Entry 7S77 (X-ray diffraction, 2.80 A resolution); this record covers chain A.

== Chain A ==
Name: Phosphoglucomutase-1
Source organism: Homo sapiens
Notes: EC 5.4.2.2
Reference sequence: P36871 (PGM1_HUMAN); residue numbers follow UniProt; this construct covers 1-562
Amino-acid sequence (585 residues; each row starts with the number of its first residue; numbers below 1 keep their minus sign (Met-22 is residue -22)):
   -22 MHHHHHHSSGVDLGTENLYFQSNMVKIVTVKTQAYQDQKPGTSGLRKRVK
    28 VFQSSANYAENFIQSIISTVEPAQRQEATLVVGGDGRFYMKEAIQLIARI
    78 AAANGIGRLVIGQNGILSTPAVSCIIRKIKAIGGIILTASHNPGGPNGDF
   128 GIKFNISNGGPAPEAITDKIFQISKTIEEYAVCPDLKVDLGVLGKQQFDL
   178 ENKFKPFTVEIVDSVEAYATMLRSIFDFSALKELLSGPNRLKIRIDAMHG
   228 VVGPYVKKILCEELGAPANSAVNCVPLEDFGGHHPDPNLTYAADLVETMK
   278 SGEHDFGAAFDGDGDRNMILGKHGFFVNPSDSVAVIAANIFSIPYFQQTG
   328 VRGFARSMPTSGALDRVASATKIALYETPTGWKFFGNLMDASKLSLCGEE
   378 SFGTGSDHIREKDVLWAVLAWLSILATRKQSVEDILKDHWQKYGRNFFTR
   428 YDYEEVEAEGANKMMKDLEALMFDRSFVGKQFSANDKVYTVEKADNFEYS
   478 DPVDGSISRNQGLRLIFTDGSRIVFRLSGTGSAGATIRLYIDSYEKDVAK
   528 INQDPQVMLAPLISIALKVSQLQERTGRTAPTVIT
Not modelled in the structure: -22 to -1, 122-124, 258-266, 507-509
Differences from the reference sequence: initiating methionine (-22); expression tag (-21 to 0); engineered mutation Val391 (Gly in P36871)
Curated features (UniProtKB/Swiss-Prot):
  - active site: Ser117 (Phosphoserine intermediate)
  - binding site (alpha-D-glucose 1,6-bisphosphate): Arg23, Ser117, Asp292, Arg293, Thr357, Glu376, Ser378, Lys389
  - binding site (Mg(2+)): Ser117, Asp288, Asp290, Asp292
  - modified residue: Met1 (N-acetylmethionine), Lys16 (N6-acetyllysine), Thr115 (Phosphothreonine), Ser117 (Phosphoserine), Ser134 (Phosphoserine), Thr185 (Phosphothreonine), Ser201 (Phosphoserine), Ser206 (Phosphoserine), Ser213 (Phosphoserine), Lys349 (N6-acetyllysine), Tyr353 (Phosphotyrosine), Ser369 (Phosphoserine), Ser378 (Phosphoserine), Lys419 (N6-succinyllysine), Thr467 (Phosphothreonine), Ser477 (Phosphoserine), Ser485 (Phosphoserine), Ser505 (Phosphoserine), Thr507 (Phosphothreonine), Ser509 (Phosphoserine) and 1 more in UniProt
  - natural variant: Thr19 (T19A: In CDG1T), Asn38 (N38Y: In CDG1T), Gln41 (Q41R: In CDG1T), Asp62 (D62H: In CDG1T), Lys68 (K68M: In allele PGM1*7+, allele PGM1*7-, allele PGM1*3+ and allele PGM1*3-), Thr115 (T115A: In CDG1T), Gly121 (G121R: In CDG1T), Arg221 (R221C: In allele PGM1*2+, allele PGM1*2-, allele PGM1*3+ and allele PGM1*3-), Asp263 (D263G: In CDG1T; D263Y: In CDG1T), Gly291 (G291R: In CDG1T), Gly330 (G330R: In CDG1T), Glu377 (E377K: In CDG1T), 3 further natural variant entries in UniProt
Reported in the primary citation:
  - disease-associated variants - G391V: abolished catalytic activity
  - disease-associated variants - G391V: decreased stability
  - conformationally variable residues (loop rearrangement, order/disorder transition, side-chain flip): Ser117, Gly122 to Asn124, Gly258 to Leu266, Asp288 to Asp292, Trp359, Phe379
  - post-translational modification sites: Ser117 (citing earlier work)
  - catalytic residues: Ser117 (citing earlier work)

== Summary ==
Curated annotation (UniProt) lists active-site residue Ser117, 8 alpha-D-glucose 1,6-bisphosphate-binding
residues and 4 Mg2+-binding residues. From the paper: the catalytic residue Ser117; G391V abolishes catalytic
activity.
Chain A is Phosphoglucomutase-1 (Homo sapiens); the structure, Crystal structure of the G391V variant of human
PGM-1, was determined by X-ray diffraction, deposited together with 7S0W.
